5TZE - chain C; structure by X-ray diffraction, 2.33 A resolution.

# Chain C
Molecule: Glycosyl transferase
Organism: Staphylococcus aureus
Notes: EC 2.4.1.-
Reference sequence: A0A181F8T0 (A0A181F8T0_STAAU); residues 1-349 here correspond to UniProt positions 2-350 (UniProt number = residue number + 1)
Chain sequence (368 residues; row label = number of the first residue in the row):
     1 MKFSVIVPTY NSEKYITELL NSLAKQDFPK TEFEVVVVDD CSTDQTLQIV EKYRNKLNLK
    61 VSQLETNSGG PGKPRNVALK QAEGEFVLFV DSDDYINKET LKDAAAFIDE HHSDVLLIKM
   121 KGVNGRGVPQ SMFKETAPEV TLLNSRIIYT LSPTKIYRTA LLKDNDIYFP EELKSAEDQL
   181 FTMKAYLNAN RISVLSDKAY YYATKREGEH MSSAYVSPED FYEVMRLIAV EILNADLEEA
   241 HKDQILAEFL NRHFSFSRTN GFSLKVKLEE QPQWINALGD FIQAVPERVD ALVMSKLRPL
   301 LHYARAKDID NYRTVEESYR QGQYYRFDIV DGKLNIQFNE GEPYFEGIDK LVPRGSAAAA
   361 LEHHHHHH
Disordered / not traced: 350-368
Construct notes: expression tag (350-368)
Ion coordination: Mn2+: D93 (together with uridine-diphosphate-N-acetylglucosamine)
Residues lining bound ligands: uridine-diphosphate-N-acetylglucosamine (UD1): P8, T9, Y10, S12, D40, N67, G69, G70, P71, P74, R75, D91, S92, D93, M120, R126, S152, P153, T154, K174, S175, A176, E177, D178, A203, R206, E209, H210, M211, S212
What the authors report for this chain:
  - Mn2+ coordination: D93
  - contacts within the chain: R75-D91, R75-E177, D93-R206 (hydrogen bond)
  - Mn2+ coordination through a water molecule: D91, D94
  - binding site for uridine-diphosphate-N-acetylglucosamine: Y10, R75, E177, H210, S212
  - catalytic residues: D93, D178
  - conformationally variable residues (loop rearrangement, order/disorder transition): E171 to D178, K205 to Y215
  - mutagenesis - R75A, D91A, D93A, D94A, E177A, H210A: abolished catalytic activity on uridine-diphosphate-N-acetylglucosamine
  - mutagenesis - D178N, R206A, S212A: decreased catalytic activity on uridine-diphosphate-N-acetylglucosamine
  - mutagenesis - R75A, D94A: increased stability
  - mutagenesis - R75A, D91A, D93A, D94A, R206A: decreased binding to uridine-diphosphate-N-acetylglucosamine
  - mutagenesis - E177A, D178N, H210A, S212A: unchanged binding to uridine-diphosphate-N-acetylglucosamine

# Summary
Chain C binds uridine-diphosphate-N-acetylglucosamine. From the paper: catalytic residues D93 and D178; R75A,
D91A and D93A, among others, abolish catalytic activity on uridine-diphosphate-N-acetylglucosamine; 9
substitutions were tested in all.
Chain C is Glycosyl transferase (Staphylococcus aureus); the structure, Crystal structure of S. aureus TarS in
complex with UDP-GlcNAc, was determined by X-ray diffraction (same publication as 5TZ8, 5TZI, 5TZJ, 5TZK and
5U02).
